PDB entry 6FXU | X-ray diffraction, 1.36 A resolution | chains A and B

[Chain A (and B)]
Name: Transthyretin
From: Homo sapiens
Notes: chain B of this document is another copy of the same molecule, construct and numbering; everything in this record applies to it too
UniProt: P02766 (TTHY_HUMAN); residues 1-127 here correspond to UniProt positions 21-147 (UniProt number = residue number + 20)
Sequence (127 residues; each row starts with the number of its first residue):
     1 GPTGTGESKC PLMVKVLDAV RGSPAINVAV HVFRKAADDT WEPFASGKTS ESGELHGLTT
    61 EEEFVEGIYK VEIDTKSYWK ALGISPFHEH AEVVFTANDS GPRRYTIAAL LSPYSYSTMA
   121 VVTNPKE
Disordered / not traced: 1-9, 126-127 (chain B: 1-9, 101-102, 126-127)
Differences from the reference sequence: engineered mutation Met-119 (Thr139 in P02766)
Reported in the primary citation:
  - mutagenesis - R34G (C_m_ = 3.5 M), R34T, K35N, K35T (C_m_ = 3.5 M), T119M: decreased stability in response to Gdm.HCl
  - contacts within the chain: Lys-35/Ile-68 (backbone contact)
  - mutagenesis - K35N (2.2 M), K35T (2.1 M): decreased stability in response to urea

[How chain A and chain B interact]
Contacting residue pairs - 41 pairs, chain A then chain B:
  Phe-87(A) / Phe-95(B)  hydrophobic
  Phe-87(A) / Tyr-105(B)  hydrophobic
  Phe-87(A) / Ile-107(B)  hydrophobic
  Phe-87(A) / Ala-120(B)  hydrophobic
  Phe-87(A) / Val-122(B)  hydrophobic
  His-88(A) / Val-93(B)
  His-88(A) / Val-94(B)
  Glu-89(A) / Val-94(B)  hydrogen bond (backbone-backbone)
  Glu-89(A) / Thr-96(B)  hydrogen bond
  His-90(A) / Val-94(B)
  Glu-92(A) / Glu-92(B)
  Glu-92(A) / Val-94(B)
  Glu-92(A) / Tyr-116(B)  hydrogen bond (backbone-side chain)
  Val-93(A) / His-88(B)
  Val-94(A) / His-88(B)
  Val-94(A) / Glu-89(B)  hydrogen bond (backbone-backbone)
  Val-94(A) / His-90(B)
  Val-94(A) / Glu-92(B)
  Phe-95(A) / Phe-87(B)  hydrophobic
  Thr-96(A) / Glu-89(B)  hydrogen bond
  Tyr-105(A) / Phe-87(B)  hydrophobic
  Ile-107(A) / Phe-87(B)  hydrophobic
  Tyr-114(A) / Met-119(B)
  Tyr-114(A) / Ala-120(B)  hydrogen bond (backbone-backbone)
  Ser-115(A) / Ser-117(B)
  Ser-115(A) / Thr-118(B)  hydrogen bond (side chain-backbone)
  Ser-115(A) / Met-119(B)
  Tyr-116(A) / Glu-92(B)  hydrogen bond (side chain-backbone)
  Tyr-116(A) / Tyr-116(B)
  Tyr-116(A) / Ser-117(B)
  Tyr-116(A) / Thr-118(B)  hydrogen bond (backbone-backbone)
  Ser-117(A) / Ser-115(B)
  Ser-117(A) / Tyr-116(B)
  Ser-117(A) / Ser-117(B)
  Thr-118(A) / Ser-115(B)  hydrogen bond (backbone-side chain)
  Thr-118(A) / Tyr-116(B)  hydrogen bond (backbone-backbone)
  Met-119(A) / Tyr-114(B)
  Met-119(A) / Ser-115(B)
  Ala-120(A) / Phe-87(B)  hydrophobic
  Ala-120(A) / Tyr-114(B)  hydrogen bond (backbone-backbone)
  Val-122(A) / Phe-87(B)  hydrophobic
Other interface residues (no listed pair), chain A (22 interface residues in all): Ile-68, Lys-70, Lys-76
Other interface residues (no listed pair), chain B (22 interface residues in all): Ile-68, Lys-70, Lys-76

[In short]
Chain A and chain B each contribute 22 residues to their interface; the contacts include 12 hydrogen bonds.
Polar contacts include Glu-89(A)/Thr-96(B), Glu-92(A)/Tyr-116(B) and Ser-115(A)/Thr-118(B). The paper reports
that R34G, R34T and K35N of chain A, among others, reduce stability in response to Gdm.HCl; contacts within
the chain involving Lys-35(A) and Ile-68(A); 5 substitutions were tested in all.
Chain A and chain B are both Transthyretin (Homo sapiens); the structure, Crystal structure of human
transthyretin mutant T119M at pH 5.5, was determined by X-ray diffraction together with 6FZL and 6FWD from the
same study.
